1SOI - chain A; structure by X-ray diffraction, 1.80 A resolution.

# Chain A
Name: MutT/nudix family protein
Source organism: Deinococcus radiodurans
Reference sequence: Q9RVK2 (Q9RVK2_DEIRA); residues 1-159 here = UniProt positions 1-159
Chain sequence (159 residues; row label = number of the first residue in the row):
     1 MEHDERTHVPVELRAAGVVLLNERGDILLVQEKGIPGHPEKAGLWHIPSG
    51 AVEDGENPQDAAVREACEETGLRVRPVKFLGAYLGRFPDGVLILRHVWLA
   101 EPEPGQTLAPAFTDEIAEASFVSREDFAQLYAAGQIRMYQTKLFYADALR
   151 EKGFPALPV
Not modelled in the structure: 1, 36-37
UniProt features mapped onto this chain:
  - motif: Gly-50 to Gly-71 (Nudix box)
  - binding site (ATP): Met-1 to Arg-6, Gly-50, Ala-51, Phe-87 to Asp-89
  - binding site (Mg(2+)): Met-1, Arg-14, Ser-49, Glu-53, Glu-65, Arg-95
Bound ions: samarium (III) ion site 1: Glu-12, Gly-90; samarium (III) ion site 2: Glu-65, Glu-68; samarium (III) ion site 3: Asp-147, Arg-150
From the paper describing this entry:
  - samarium (III) ion coordination: Glu-12, Glu-65, Glu-68, Gly-90, Asp-147
  - conformationally variable residues (side-chain flip): Arg-64

# Overview
The samarium (III) ion site 1 is built by Glu-12 and Gly-90. The samarium (III) ion site 2 is built by Glu-65
and Glu-68. UniProt lists 11 ATP-binding residues and 6 Mg2+-binding residues. The paper reports samarium
(III) ion coordination by Glu-12, Glu-65 and Glu-68 among others; conformational variability at Arg-64.
Chain A is MutT/nudix family protein (Deinococcus radiodurans); the structure, Crystal structure of nudix
hydrolase DR1025 in complex with SM+3, was determined by X-ray diffraction, deposited together with 1SJY and
1SZ3.
